Entry 6BJW (X-ray diffraction, 3.00 A resolution); this record covers chain A.

# Chain A
Protein: Glycoside Hydrolase Family 2 candidate b-glucuronidase
Organism: Eubacterium eligens (strain ATCC 27750 / VPI C15-48)
Reference sequence: C4Z6Z2 (C4Z6Z2_EUBE2); residues 1-611 here = UniProt positions 1-611
Sequence (635 residues; numbered -23 to 611; the number before each row is that of its first residue; numbers below 1 keep their minus sign (Met-23 is residue -23)):
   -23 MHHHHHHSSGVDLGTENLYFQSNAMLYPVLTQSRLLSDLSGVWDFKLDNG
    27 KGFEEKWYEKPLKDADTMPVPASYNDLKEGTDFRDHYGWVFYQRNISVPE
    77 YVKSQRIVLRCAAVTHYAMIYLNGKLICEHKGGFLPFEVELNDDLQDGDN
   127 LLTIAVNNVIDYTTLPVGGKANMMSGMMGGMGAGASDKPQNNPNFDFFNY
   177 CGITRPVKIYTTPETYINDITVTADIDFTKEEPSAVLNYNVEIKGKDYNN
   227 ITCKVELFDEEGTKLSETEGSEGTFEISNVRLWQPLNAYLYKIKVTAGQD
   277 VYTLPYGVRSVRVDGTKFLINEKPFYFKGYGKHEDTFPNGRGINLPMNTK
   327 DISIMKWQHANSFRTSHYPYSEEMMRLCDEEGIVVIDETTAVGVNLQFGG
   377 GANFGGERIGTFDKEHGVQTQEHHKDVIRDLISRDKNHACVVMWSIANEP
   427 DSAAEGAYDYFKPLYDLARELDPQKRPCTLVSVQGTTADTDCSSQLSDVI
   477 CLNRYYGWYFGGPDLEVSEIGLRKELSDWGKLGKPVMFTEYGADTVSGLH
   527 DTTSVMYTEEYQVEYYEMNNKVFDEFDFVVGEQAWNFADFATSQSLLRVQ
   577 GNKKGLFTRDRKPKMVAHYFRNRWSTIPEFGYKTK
Disordered / not traced: -23 to -2, 75-78, 153-158, 206-210, 220-230, 245-248, 611
Construct notes: initiating methionine (-23); expression tag (-22 to 0)
What the authors report for this chain:
  - catalytic residues: Glu516 (proposed by the authors, not directly observed)
  - mutagenesis - Y485A, Y485F: decreased catalytic activity

# Overview
From the paper: the catalytic residue Glu516; Y485A and Y485F reduce catalytic activity.
Chain A is Glycoside Hydrolase Family 2 candidate b-glucuronidase (Eubacterium eligens (strain ATCC 27750 /
VPI C15-48)); the structure, Eubacterium eligens Beta-glucuronidase, was determined by X-ray diffraction (same
publication as 6BJQ and 6D4O).
